PDB entry 1X28 | X-ray diffraction, 2.40 A resolution | chains A and B

# Chain A (and B)
Molecule: Aspartate aminotransferase
Source organism: Escherichia coli
Notes: EC 2.6.1.1; chain B of this document is another copy of the same molecule, construct and numbering; everything in this record applies to it too
UniProt: P00509 (AAT_ECOLI); the construct has insertions or renumbered stretches relative to UniProt, so the offset changes along the chain: 5-64 = UniProt 1-60; 66-126 = UniProt 61-121; 133-152 = UniProt 123-142; 154-231 = UniProt 143-220; 1 more segments
Chain sequence (396 residues; row label = number of the first residue in the row; note: 9 numbers in that range are skipped by the numbering (no residue carries them; nothing is unmodelled there)):
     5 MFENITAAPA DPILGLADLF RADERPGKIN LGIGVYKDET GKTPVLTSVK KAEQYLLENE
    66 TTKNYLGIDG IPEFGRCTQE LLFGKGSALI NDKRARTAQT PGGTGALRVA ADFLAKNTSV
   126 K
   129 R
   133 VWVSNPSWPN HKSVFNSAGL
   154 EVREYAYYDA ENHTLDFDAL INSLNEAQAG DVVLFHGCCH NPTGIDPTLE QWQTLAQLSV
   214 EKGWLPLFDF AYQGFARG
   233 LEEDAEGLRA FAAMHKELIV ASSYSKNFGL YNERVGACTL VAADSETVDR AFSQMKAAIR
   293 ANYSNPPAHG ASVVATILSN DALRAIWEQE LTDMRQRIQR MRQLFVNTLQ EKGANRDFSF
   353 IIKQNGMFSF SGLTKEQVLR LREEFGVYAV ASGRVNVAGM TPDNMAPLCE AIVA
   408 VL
Small-molecule neighbours:
  - PGU (N-({3-hydroxy-2-methyl-5-[(phosphonooxy)methyl]pyridin-4-yl}methyl)-L-glutamic acid), molecule 1: I17, I37, G38, G107, G108, T109, L112, W140, H143, H189, N194, D222, A224, Y225, S255, S257, K258, R266, F360, R386
  - PGU, molecule 2: Y70, R292, S296
Curated features (UniProtKB/Swiss-Prot):
  - binding site (L-aspartate): G38, W140, N194, R386
  - modified residue: K258 (N6-(pyridoxal phosphate)lysine)

# Interface between chain A and chain B
Residue-residue contacts - 149 pairs, chain A then chain B:
  M5(A) - V125(B)  hydrophobic
  M5(A) - G183(B)
  M5(A) - E249(B)  hydrogen bond (backbone-side chain)
  F6(A) - F118(B)  hydrophobic
  F6(A) - L218(B)  hydrophobic
  F6(A) - E249(B)  hydrogen bond (backbone-side chain)
  F6(A) - L272(B)  hydrophobic
  F6(A) - V273(B)
  F6(A) - T279(B)
  F6(A) - R282(B)  hydrogen bond (backbone-side chain)
  E7(A) - R282(B)  hydrogen bond (backbone-side chain)
  I9(A) - F118(B)  hydrophobic
  I9(A) - N122(B)
  I9(A) - R282(B)  hydrogen bond (backbone-side chain)
  I9(A) - A283(B)  hydrophobic
  I9(A) - Q286(B)
  T10(A) - Q286(B)
  A11(A) - R282(B)
  A11(A) - S285(B)
  A11(A) - Q286(B)
  A12(A) - S285(B)  hydrogen bond (backbone-side chain)
  A12(A) - Q286(B)
  D15(A) - R292(B)  salt bridge
  L18(A) - I73(B)  hydrophobic
  L18(A) - R292(B)
  V39(A) - N69(B)
  V39(A) - Y70(B)  hydrophobic
  T47(A) - T66(B)
  T47(A) - T67(B)  hydrogen bond (backbone-side chain)
  P48(A) - T66(B)
  V49(A) - E64(B)
  V49(A) - T66(B)
  V49(A) - T67(B)
  K54(A) - L60(B)
  K54(A) - L61(B)  hydrogen bond (side chain-backbone)
  K54(A) - E64(B)  hydrogen bond (side chain-backbone)
  E57(A) - L61(B)
  E57(A) - K68(B)  salt bridge
  Q58(A) - L61(B)
  L61(A) - K54(B)  hydrogen bond (backbone-side chain)
  L61(A) - E57(B)
  L61(A) - Q58(B)
  L61(A) - L61(B)  hydrophobic
  E64(A) - K54(B)  hydrogen bond (backbone-side chain)
  T66(A) - T47(B)
  T66(A) - P48(B)
  T66(A) - V49(B)
  T67(A) - T47(B)  hydrogen bond (side chain-backbone)
  T67(A) - V49(B)
  K68(A) - E57(B)  salt bridge
  K68(A) - G261(B)
  K68(A) - Y263(B)
  K68(A) - N264(B)  hydrogen bond (backbone-backbone)
  K68(A) - E265(B)  salt bridge
  N69(A) - V39(B)
  N69(A) - N264(B)  hydrogen bond (backbone-side chain)
  Y70(A) - V39(B)  hydrophobic
  Y70(A) - S257(B)
  Y70(A) - K258(B)
  Y70(A) - Y263(B)
  Y70(A) - R266(B)
  L71(A) - N264(B)
  I73(A) - L18(B)  hydrophobic
  P106(A) - Y295(B)
  T109(A) - R292(B)
  T109(A) - N294(B)
  T109(A) - Y295(B)
  T109(A) - S296(B)
  G110(A) - N294(B)
  R113(A) - R113(B)
  R113(A) - D117(B)  salt bridge
  R113(A) - A293(B)  hydrogen bond (side chain-backbone)
  R113(A) - N294(B)
  D117(A) - R113(B)  salt bridge
  F118(A) - F6(B)  hydrophobic
  F118(A) - I9(B)  hydrophobic
  N122(A) - I9(B)
  S124(A) - M5(B)
  V125(A) - M5(B)
  N142(A) - R292(B)  hydrogen bond (side chain-backbone)
  S145(A) - A293(B)
  V146(A) - A293(B)
  S149(A) - K121(B)
  S149(A) - A293(B)
  G183(A) - M5(B)
  E249(A) - M5(B)  hydrogen bond (side chain-backbone)
  E249(A) - F6(B)  hydrogen bond (side chain-backbone)
  E249(A) - E7(B)
  S257(A) - Y70(B)
  K258(A) - Y70(B)
  G261(A) - K68(B)
  Y263(A) - K68(B)
  Y263(A) - Y70(B)
  N264(A) - K68(B)  hydrogen bond (backbone-backbone)
  N264(A) - N69(B)  hydrogen bond (side chain-backbone)
  N264(A) - P298(B)
  N264(A) - P299(B)
  N264(A) - A300(B)  hydrogen bond (backbone-backbone)
  E265(A) - K68(B)  salt bridge
  E265(A) - A300(B)
  E265(A) - H301(B)  hydrogen bond (side chain-backbone)
  R266(A) - Y70(B)
  R266(A) - Y295(B)  hydrogen bond (side chain-backbone)
  R266(A) - S296(B)
  R266(A) - N297(B)  hydrogen bond (side chain-backbone)
  R266(A) - P298(B)
  R266(A) - P299(B)
  L272(A) - F6(B)  hydrophobic
  V273(A) - F6(B)
  T279(A) - F6(B)
  R282(A) - F6(B)
  R282(A) - E7(B)  hydrogen bond (side chain-backbone)
  R282(A) - I9(B)  hydrogen bond (side chain-backbone)
  R282(A) - A11(B)
  A283(A) - I9(B)  hydrophobic
  S285(A) - A11(B)
  S285(A) - A12(B)  hydrogen bond (side chain-backbone)
  Q286(A) - I9(B)
  Q286(A) - T10(B)
  Q286(A) - A11(B)
  Q286(A) - A12(B)
  R292(A) - D15(B)  salt bridge
  R292(A) - L18(B)
  R292(A) - T109(B)
  R292(A) - W140(B)
  R292(A) - N142(B)  hydrogen bond (backbone-side chain)
  A293(A) - R113(B)
  A293(A) - S145(B)
  A293(A) - V146(B)
  A293(A) - S149(B)
  N294(A) - T109(B)
  N294(A) - G110(B)
  N294(A) - R113(B)
  N294(A) - N294(B)  hydrogen bond
  Y295(A) - T109(B)
  Y295(A) - R266(B)  hydrogen bond (backbone-side chain)
  S296(A) - T109(B)
  S296(A) - R266(B)
  N297(A) - R266(B)  hydrogen bond (backbone-side chain)
  P298(A) - N264(B)
  P298(A) - R266(B)
  P299(A) - N264(B)
  P299(A) - E265(B)
  P299(A) - R266(B)
  P299(A) - P299(B)  hydrophobic
  A300(A) - N264(B)  hydrogen bond (backbone-backbone)
  A300(A) - E265(B)
  H301(A) - E265(B)  hydrogen bond (backbone-side chain)
  H301(A) - H301(B)
Also at the interface, not in a pair above, chain A (77 interface residues in all): N8, I17, I37, L60, L119, T123, W140, L218, L250, I251, L262, A274, A289
Also at the interface, not in a pair above, chain B (78 interface residues in all): N8, I17, I37, L71, P106, L119, T123, L250, I251, L262, A274, A289, A290

# Summary
77 residues of chain A and 78 residues of chain B are in contact, with 33 hydrogen bonds and 8 salt bridges.
Polar contacts include D15(A)-R292(B), E57(A)-K68(B) and K68(A)-E265(B). Bound to chain A: compound PGU. From
UniProt: 4 L-aspartate-binding residues on chain A.
Chain A and chain B are both Aspartate aminotransferase (Escherichia coli); the structure, Crystal Structure
of e.coli AspAT complexed with N-phosphopyridoxyl-L-glutamic acid, was determined by X-ray diffraction
together with 1X29 and 1X2A from the same study.
